Entry 3C28 (X-ray diffraction, 2.60 A resolution); this record covers chains C and A of the 4 polymer chains in the assembly.

[Chain C]
Molecule: LoxP DNA, chain C
Sequence (34 nucleotides; row label = number of the first residue in the row):
     2 ATAACTTCGTATAATGTATGCTATACGAAGTTAT

[Chain A]
Molecule: Recombinase cre
Source organism: Bacteriophage P1
UniProtKB: P06956 (RECR_BPP1); numbering as in UniProt (aligned over 20-341)
Sequence (322 residues; numbered 20 to 341; the number before each row is that of its first residue):
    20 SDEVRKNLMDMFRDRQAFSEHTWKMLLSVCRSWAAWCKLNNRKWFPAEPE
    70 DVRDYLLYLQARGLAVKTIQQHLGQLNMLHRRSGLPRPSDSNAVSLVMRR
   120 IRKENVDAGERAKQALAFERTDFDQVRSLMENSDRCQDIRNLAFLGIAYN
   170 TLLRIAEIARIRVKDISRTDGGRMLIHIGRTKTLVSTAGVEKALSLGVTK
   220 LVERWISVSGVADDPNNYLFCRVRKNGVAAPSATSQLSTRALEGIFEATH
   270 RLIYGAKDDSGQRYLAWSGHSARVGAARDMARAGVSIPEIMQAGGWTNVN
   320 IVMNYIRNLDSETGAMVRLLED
Disordered / not traced: 186-192, 197-211, 279
Curated features (UniProtKB/Swiss-Prot):
  - active site: Arg-173, His-289, Arg-292, Trp-315, Tyr-324 (O-(3'-phospho-DNA)-tyrosine intermediate)

[Chain C / chain A interface]
Contacting residue pairs (35; chain C residue first):
  DC22(C) / Phe-37(A)  phosphate contact
  DC22(C) / Thr-41(A)  sugar contact
  DT23(C) / Phe-37(A)  phosphate contact
  DT23(C) / Ser-38(A)  hydrogen bond to the phosphate
  DT23(C) / Thr-41(A)  hydrogen bond to the phosphate
  DT23(C) / Gln-90(A)  hydrogen bond to the base
  DT23(C) / Gln-94(A)  base contact
  DA24(C) / Ser-38(A)  phosphate contact
  DA24(C) / His-40(A)  salt bridge to the phosphate
  DA24(C) / Met-44(A)  base contact
  DT25(C) / His-40(A)  base contact
  DT25(C) / Arg-173(A)  phosphate contact
  DT25(C) / Ile-174(A)  phosphate contact
  DT25(C) / Ala-175(A)  hydrogen bond to the phosphate
  DT25(C) / Glu-262(A)  sugar contact
  DT25(C) / His-289(A)  sugar contact
  DA26(C) / Glu-262(A)  phosphate contact
  DA26(C) / Arg-282(A)  hydrogen bond to the sugar
  DA26(C) / Ser-287(A)  hydrogen bond to the phosphate
  DA26(C) / Gly-288(A)  hydrogen bond to the phosphate
  DA26(C) / His-289(A)  hydrogen bond to the phosphate
  DC27(C) / Arg-259(A)  base contact
  DC27(C) / Glu-262(A)  base contact
  DC27(C) / Lys-276(A)  sugar contact
  DC27(C) / Arg-282(A)  phosphate contact
  DC27(C) / Tyr-283(A)  hydrogen bond to the phosphate
  DC27(C) / Ser-287(A)  phosphate contact
  DG28(C) / Arg-259(A)  hydrogen bond to the base
  DG28(C) / Lys-276(A)  salt bridge to the phosphate
  DA29(C) / Arg-259(A)  base contact
  DT33(C) / Arg-243(A)  base contact
  DA34(C) / Arg-243(A)  hydrogen bond to the sugar
  DA34(C) / Lys-244(A)  base contact
  DT35(C) / Lys-244(A)  hydrogen bond to the base
  DT35(C) / Asn-245(A)  sugar contact
Interface residues without a listed pair, chain C (12 interface residues in all): DG21
Interface residues without a listed pair, chain A (27 interface residues in all): Ala-36, Met-97, Arg-101, Arg-106, Thr-258, Glu-266

[Overview]
12 residues of chain C face 27 of chain A across their interface; the contacts include 12 hydrogen bonds and 2
salt bridges. Among the polar pairs are DT23(C)/Gln-90(A), DG28(C)/Arg-259(A) and DT35(C)/Lys-244(A). UniProt
lists 5 active-site residues on chain A.
Here chain C is LoxP DNA, chain C and chain A is Recombinase cre (Bacteriophage P1). Entry 3C28 (Crystal
structure of the product synapse complex) was determined by X-ray diffraction.
